PDB entry 9EK7 | X-ray diffraction, 2.15 A resolution | chains A and H of the 4 polymer chains in the assembly

Chain A:
Name: Major histocompatibility complex class I-related gene protein
Organism: Homo sapiens
UniProt: Q95460 (HMR1_HUMAN); residues 1-270 here correspond to UniProt positions 23-292 (UniProt number = residue number + 22)
Amino-acid sequence (271 residues; numbered 0 to 270; the number before each row is that of its first residue; numbering starts at 0):
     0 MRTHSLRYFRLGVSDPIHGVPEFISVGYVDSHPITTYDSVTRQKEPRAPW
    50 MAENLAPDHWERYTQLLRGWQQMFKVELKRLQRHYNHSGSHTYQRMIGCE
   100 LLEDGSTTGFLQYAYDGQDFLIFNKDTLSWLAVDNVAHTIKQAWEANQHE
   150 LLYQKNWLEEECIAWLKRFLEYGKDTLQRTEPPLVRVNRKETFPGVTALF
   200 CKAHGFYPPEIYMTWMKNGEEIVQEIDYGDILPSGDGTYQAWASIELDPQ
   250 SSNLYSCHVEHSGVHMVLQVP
Disordered / not traced: 192-195, 270
Construct notes: initiating methionine (0); conflict Ser261 (Cys283 in Q95460)
Disulfide bonds: Cys98-Cys161, Cys200-Cys256
Covalently attached groups: compound YC6 linked to Lys43
Residues lining bound ligands: YC6 (1-(2-deoxy-alpha-D-erythro-pentofuranosyl)-5-methylpyrimidine-2,4(1H,3H)-dione): Tyr7, Arg9, Ser24, Thr34, His58, Tyr62, Leu66, Trp69, Arg94, Ile96, Trp156, Trp164
UniProt features mapped onto this chain:
  - binding site (5-(2-oxoethylideneamino)-6-(D-ribitylamino)uracil): Arg9, Ser24, Lys43, Arg94, Tyr152, Gln153
  - binding site (5-(2-oxopropylideneamino)-6-(D-ribitylamino)uracil): Arg9, Ser24, Lys43, Arg94, Tyr152, Gln153
  - binding site (7-hydroxy-6-methyl-8-(1-D-ribityl)lumazine): Arg9, Ser24, Lys43, Arg94, Tyr152, Gln153
  - binding site (8-(9H-purin-6-yl)-2-oxa-8-azabicyclo[3.3.1]nona-3,6-diene-4,6-dicarbaldehyde): Arg9, Lys43, His58, Arg94
  - binding site (2-amino-4-oxopteridine-6-carbaldehyde): Lys43
  - binding site (pyridoxal): Lys43
  - glycosylation: Asn85 (N-linked (GlcNAc...) asparagine)

Chain H:
Name: Beta-2-microglobulin
Organism: Homo sapiens
UniProt: P61769 (B2MG_HUMAN); residues 1-99 here correspond to UniProt positions 21-119 (UniProt number = residue number + 20)
Amino-acid sequence (100 residues; each row starts with the number of its first residue; numbering starts at 0):
     0 MIQRTPKIQVYSRHPAENGKSNFLNCYVSGFHPSDIEVDLLKNGERIEKV
    50 EHSDLSFSKDWSFYLLYYTEFTPTEKDEYACRVNHVTLSQPKIVKWDRDM
Disordered / not traced: 98-99
Construct notes: initiating methionine (0)
Disulfide bonds: Cys25-Cys80
UniProt features mapped onto this chain:
  - modified residue: Gln2 (Pyrrolidone carboxylic acid)
  - glycosylation: Ile1 (N-linked (Glc) (glycation) isoleucine), Lys19 (N-linked (Glc) (glycation) lysine), Lys41 (N-linked (Glc) (glycation) lysine), Lys48 (N-linked (Glc) (glycation) lysine), Lys58 (N-linked (Glc) (glycation) lysine), Lys91 (N-linked (Glc) (glycation) lysine), Lys94 (N-linked (Glc) (glycation) lysine)

Interface between chain A and chain H:
Residue-residue contacts (47):
  Arg6(A) - Lys58(H)
  Phe8(A) - Phe56(H)  hydrophobic
  Phe8(A) - Ser57(H)
  Leu10(A) - Ser33(H)
  Leu10(A) - Phe56(H)  hydrophobic
  Leu10(A) - Phe62(H)  hydrophobic
  Ile16(A) - Asp34(H)
  Val19(A) - Asp34(H)
  Val25(A) - Phe56(H)  hydrophobic
  Tyr27(A) - Ser55(H)
  Tyr27(A) - Phe56(H)  hydrogen bond (side chain-backbone)
  Arg46(A) - Asp53(H)  salt bridge
  His90(A) - Met0(H)
  Thr91(A) - His31(H)  hydrogen bond
  Gln93(A) - His31(H)  hydrogen bond
  Gln93(A) - Trp60(H)  hydrogen bond (side chain-backbone)
  Gln93(A) - Phe62(H)
  Arg94(A) - Trp60(H)
  Met95(A) - Trp60(H)  hydrophobic
  Gln111(A) - Trp60(H)
  Tyr112(A) - Trp60(H)
  Ala113(A) - Trp60(H)
  Asp115(A) - Met0(H)
  Asp115(A) - Ile1(H)
  Asp115(A) - His31(H)
  Gly116(A) - Arg3(H)  hydrogen bond (backbone-side chain)
  Gly116(A) - His31(H)  hydrogen bond (backbone-side chain)
  Gly116(A) - Trp60(H)
  Gln117(A) - Ile1(H)
  Asp118(A) - Trp60(H)  hydrogen bond
  Arg185(A) - Pro14(H)
  His203(A) - Pro14(H)
  Asp229(A) - Lys6(H)  salt bridge
  Asp229(A) - Gln8(H)  hydrogen bond
  Leu231(A) - Gln8(H)
  Leu231(A) - Tyr10(H)
  Leu231(A) - Tyr26(H)  hydrophobic
  Pro232(A) - Tyr10(H)  hydrogen bond (backbone-side chain)
  Pro232(A) - Asn24(H)
  Pro232(A) - Tyr26(H)
  Ser233(A) - Arg12(H)  hydrogen bond (backbone-side chain)
  Ser233(A) - Asn24(H)  hydrogen bond (backbone-side chain)
  Gly234(A) - Arg12(H)  hydrogen bond (backbone-side chain)
  Asp235(A) - Arg12(H)
  Gln239(A) - Tyr10(H)
  Gln239(A) - Ser11(H)
  Gln239(A) - Arg12(H)
Other interface residues (no listed pair), chain A (30 interface residues in all): Ile23
Other interface residues (no listed pair), chain H (27 interface residues in all): His13, Pro32, Leu54, Asp59, Tyr63, Leu65

Overview:
The interface between chain A and chain H involves 30 residues on one side and 27 on the other, with 12
hydrogen bonds and 2 salt bridges. Among the polar pairs are Arg46(A)-Asp53(H), Asp229(A)-Lys6(H) and
Tyr27(A)-Phe56(H). Covalently linked compound YC6: at Lys43(A).
Chain A is Major histocompatibility complex class I-related gene protein and chain H is Beta-2-microglobulin,
both from Homo sapiens; the structure, Crystal structure of MAIT TCR in complex with MR1-5FdU, was determined
by X-ray diffraction together with 9EK6 from the same study.
